7OY8 - chains G and H of the 35 polymer chains in the assembly; structure by electron microscopy, 2.50 A resolution.

== Chain G ==
Protein: Antenna complex, alpha/beta subunit
Organism: Rhodospirillum rubrum (strain ATCC 11170 / ATH 1.1.1 / DSM 467 / LMG 4362 / NCIMB 8255 / S1)
Reference sequence: Q2RQ24 (Q2RQ24_RHORT); residue numbers follow UniProt; this construct covers 1-50
Sequence (50 residues; numbered 1 to 50; the number before each row is that of its first residue):
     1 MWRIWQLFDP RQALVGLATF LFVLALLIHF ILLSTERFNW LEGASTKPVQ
Unresolved in the structure: 48-50
Modified / non-standard residues: Met1 (N-formylmethionine; FME)
Ligand contacts:
  - Trans-Geranyl BACTERIOCHLOROPHYLL A (07D), molecule 1: Ile4, Trp5, Phe8, Ala13, Leu17, Ile28
  - Trans-Geranyl BACTERIOCHLOROPHYLL A (07D), molecule 2: Ala18, Thr19, Leu21, Phe22, Ala25, His29, Leu32, Phe38, Trp40
  - Trans-Geranyl BACTERIOCHLOROPHYLL A (07D), molecule 3: Thr19, Phe20, Val23
  - Trans-Geranyl BACTERIOCHLOROPHYLL A (07D), molecule 4: Leu21, Leu24, Ala25, Ile28, His29, Leu32, Phe38
  - spirilloxanthin (CRT), molecule 1: Met1, Arg3, Ile4, Leu7
  - spirilloxanthin (CRT), molecule 2: Pro10, Leu14, Leu17, Phe20, Leu21, Leu24, Leu27, Ile28, Ile31
  - spirilloxanthin (CRT), molecule 3: Phe22, Ala25, Leu26, His29, Phe30, Leu33, Trp40
  - phosphatidylglycerol (PGW; (1R)-2-{[(S)-{[(2S)-2,3-dihydroxypropyl]oxy}(hydroxy)phosphoryl]oxy}-1-[(hexadecanoyloxy)methyl]ethyl (9Z)-octadec-9-enoate): Leu14, Val15, Leu17, Ala18, Thr19
From the paper describing this entry:
  - binding site for Trans-Geranyl BACTERIOCHLOROPHYLL A: Gly16, His29, Trp40
  - binding site for spirilloxanthin: Arg3 to Phe8, Leu26 to Leu33

== Chain H ==
Protein: Photosynthetic reaction center, H-chain
Organism: Rhodospirillum rubrum (strain ATCC 11170 / ATH 1.1.1 / DSM 467 / LMG 4362 / NCIMB 8255 / S1)
Reference sequence: Q2RWS4 (Q2RWS4_RHORT); numbering as in UniProt (aligned over 1-257)
Sequence (257 residues; numbered 1 to 257; the number before each row is that of its first residue):
     1 MNKGDITGYM DVAQVVLYAF WIFFAGLIIY LRREDRREGY PLEDAISGKI NSLQGLGSVF
    61 SIARPKIFKL KTGATYAAPN FKRDAVAIKA TRTAPTAGAP FEPTGNPMTD AVGPAAYALR
   121 DELPDLTLGG QPAIVPLRVA PTFSVAAEDT DPRGLPVVDR KGAVAGKVTD LWIDRASIAI
   181 RYLEVELAAT PGRKVLLPFA ATRINAKTKS KTVTVQSILA RHFANVPTIA KTDSITRREE
   241 DKVMAYYSSG YLYSDRV
Ligand contacts:
  - Trans-Geranyl BACTERIOCHLOROPHYLL A (07D): Ala25, Ile28, Ile29, Arg32, Arg36, Leu56, Gly57, Phe60, Ser61
  - tetramyristoyl-cardiolipin (CD4; (2R,5R,11R,14R)-5,8,11-trihydroxy-5,11-dioxido-17-oxo-2,14-bis(tetradecanoyloxy)-4,6,10,12,16-pentaoxa-5,11-diphosphatriacont-1-yl tetradecanoate), molecule 1: Phe23, Gly26, Leu27, Tyr30
  - tetramyristoyl-cardiolipin (CD4), molecule 2: Phe24, Ile28, Arg32, Arg36, Tyr40, Leu42, Ser52, Leu53, Gln54
  - phosphatidylglycerol (PGW; (1R)-2-{[(S)-{[(2S)-2,3-dihydroxypropyl]oxy}(hydroxy)phosphoryl]oxy}-1-[(hexadecanoyloxy)methyl]ethyl (9Z)-octadec-9-enoate), molecule 1: Tyr9, Gln14, Leu17, Tyr18, Trp21
  - phosphatidylglycerol (PGW), molecule 2: Arg36, Leu53, Gln54, Gly55, Leu56, Gly57, Ser58, Ser61
From the paper describing this entry:
  - binding site for Trans-Geranyl BACTERIOCHLOROPHYLL A: Ile29, Arg32, Arg36, Leu56
  - binding site for phosphatidylglycerol: Leu56

== How chain G and chain H interact ==
Residue-residue contacts (11; chain G residue first):
  Phe8(G) - Leu56(H)  hydrophobic
  Arg11(G) - Asn51(H)  hydrogen bond
  Arg11(G) - Ser52(H)
  Gln12(G) - Gln54(H)
  Gln12(G) - Gly55(H)
  Gln12(G) - Leu56(H)
  Gln12(G) - Ser58(H)  hydrogen bond
  Ala13(G) - Leu56(H)  hydrophobic
  Val15(G) - Leu53(H)  hydrophobic
  Val15(G) - Gln54(H)
  Val15(G) - Gly55(H)
Interface residues without a listed pair, chain G (6 interface residues in all): Gly16
Interface residues without a listed pair, chain H (8 interface residues in all): Val59

== Overview ==
The interface between chain G and chain H involves 6 residues on one side and 8 on the other, with 2 hydrogen
bonds. Polar pairs include Arg11(G)-Asn51(H) and Gln12(G)-Ser58(H). The paper reports a binding site for
Trans-Geranyl BACTERIOCHLOROPHYLL A at Gly16(G), His29(G) and Ile29(H) among others; a binding site for
spirilloxanthin at Arg3(G) and Leu26(G).
Here chain G is Antenna complex, alpha/beta subunit and chain H is Photosynthetic reaction center, H-chain,
both from Rhodospirillum rubrum (strain ATCC 11170 / ATH 1.1.1 / DSM 467 / LMG 4362 / NCIMB 8255 / S1). Entry
7OY8 (Cryo-EM structure of the Rhodospirillum rubrum RC-LH1 complex) was determined by electron microscopy.
